PDB entry 4X6A | X-ray diffraction, 3.96 A resolution | chains A and B of the 12 polymer chains in the assembly

Chain A:
Name: DNA-directed RNA polymerase II subunit RPB1
Organism: Saccharomyces cerevisiae (strain ATCC 204508 / S288c)
Notes: EC 2.7.7.6
UniProt: P04050 (RPB1_YEAST); numbering as in UniProt (aligned over 1-1733)
Sequence (1733 residues; each row starts with the number of its first residue):
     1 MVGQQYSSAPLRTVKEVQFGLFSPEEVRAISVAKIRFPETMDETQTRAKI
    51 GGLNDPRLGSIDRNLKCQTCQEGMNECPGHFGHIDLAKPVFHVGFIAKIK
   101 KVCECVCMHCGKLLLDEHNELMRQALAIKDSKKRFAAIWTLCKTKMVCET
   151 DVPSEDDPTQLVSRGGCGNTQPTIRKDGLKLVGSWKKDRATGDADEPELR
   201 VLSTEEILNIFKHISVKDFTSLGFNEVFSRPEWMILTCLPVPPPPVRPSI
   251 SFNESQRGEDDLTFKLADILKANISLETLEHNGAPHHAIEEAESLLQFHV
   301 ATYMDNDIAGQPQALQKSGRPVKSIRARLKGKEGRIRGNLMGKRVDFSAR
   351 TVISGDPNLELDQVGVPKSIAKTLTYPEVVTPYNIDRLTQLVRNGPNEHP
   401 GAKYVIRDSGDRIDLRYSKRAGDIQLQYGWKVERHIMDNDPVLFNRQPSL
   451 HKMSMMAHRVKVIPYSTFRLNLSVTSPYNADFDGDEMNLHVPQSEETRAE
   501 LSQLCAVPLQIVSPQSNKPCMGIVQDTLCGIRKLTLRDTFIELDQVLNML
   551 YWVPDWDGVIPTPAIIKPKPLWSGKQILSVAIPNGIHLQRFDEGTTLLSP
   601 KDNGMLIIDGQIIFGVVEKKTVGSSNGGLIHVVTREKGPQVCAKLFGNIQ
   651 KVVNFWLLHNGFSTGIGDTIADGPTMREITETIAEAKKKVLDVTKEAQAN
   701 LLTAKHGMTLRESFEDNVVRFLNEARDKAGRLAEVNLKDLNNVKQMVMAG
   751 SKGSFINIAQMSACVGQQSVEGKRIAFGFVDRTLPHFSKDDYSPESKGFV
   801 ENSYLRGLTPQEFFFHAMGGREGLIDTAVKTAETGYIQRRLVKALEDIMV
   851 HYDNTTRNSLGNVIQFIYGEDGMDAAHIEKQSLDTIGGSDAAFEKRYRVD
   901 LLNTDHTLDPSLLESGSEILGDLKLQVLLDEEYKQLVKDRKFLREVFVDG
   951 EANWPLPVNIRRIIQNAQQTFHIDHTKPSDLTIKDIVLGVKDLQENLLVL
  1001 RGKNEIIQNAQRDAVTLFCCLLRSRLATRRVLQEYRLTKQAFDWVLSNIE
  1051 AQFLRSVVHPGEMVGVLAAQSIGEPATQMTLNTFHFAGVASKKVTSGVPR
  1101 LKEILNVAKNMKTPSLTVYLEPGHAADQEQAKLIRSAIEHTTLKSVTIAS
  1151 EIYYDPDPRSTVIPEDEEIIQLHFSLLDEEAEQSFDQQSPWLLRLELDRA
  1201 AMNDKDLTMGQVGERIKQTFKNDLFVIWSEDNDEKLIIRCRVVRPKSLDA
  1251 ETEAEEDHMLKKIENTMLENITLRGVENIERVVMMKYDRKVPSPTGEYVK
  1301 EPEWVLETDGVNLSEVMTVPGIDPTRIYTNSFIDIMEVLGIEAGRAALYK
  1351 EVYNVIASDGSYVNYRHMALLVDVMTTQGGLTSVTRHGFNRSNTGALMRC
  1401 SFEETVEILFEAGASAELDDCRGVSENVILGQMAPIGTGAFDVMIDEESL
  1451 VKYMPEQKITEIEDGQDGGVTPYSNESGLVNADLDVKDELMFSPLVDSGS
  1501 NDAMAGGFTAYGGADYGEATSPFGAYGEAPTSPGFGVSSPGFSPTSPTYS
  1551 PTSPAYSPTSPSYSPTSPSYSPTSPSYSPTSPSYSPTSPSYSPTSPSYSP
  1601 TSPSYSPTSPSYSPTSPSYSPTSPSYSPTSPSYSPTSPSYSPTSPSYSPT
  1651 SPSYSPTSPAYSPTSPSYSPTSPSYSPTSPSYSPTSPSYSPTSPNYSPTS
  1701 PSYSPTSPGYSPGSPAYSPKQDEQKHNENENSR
Disordered / not traced: 1-2, 155-160, 187-198, 1082-1091, 1177-1186, 1244-1253, 1446-1733
Swiss-Prot annotation at these positions:
  - region: Pro248 to Asp260 (Lid loop), Asn306 to Lys323 (Rudder loop), Pro810 to Glu822 (Bridging helix)
  - binding site (Zn(2+)): Cys67, Cys70, Cys77, His80, Cys107, Cys110, Cys148, Cys167
  - binding site (Mg(2+)): Asp481, Asp483, Asp485
  - modified residue: Thr1471 (Phosphothreonine)
  - cross-link (Glycyl lysine isopeptide (Lys-Gly)): Lys695 (interchain with G-Cter in ubiquitin), Lys1246 (interchain with G-Cter in ubiquitin), Lys1350 (interchain with G-Cter in ubiquitin)
Bound ions: Zn2+ site 1: Cys70, Cys77, His80; Zn2+ site 2: Cys110, Cys148, Cys167

Chain B:
Name: DNA-directed RNA polymerase II subunit RPB2
Organism: Saccharomyces cerevisiae (strain ATCC 204508 / S288c)
Notes: EC 2.7.7.6
UniProt: P08518 (RPB2_YEAST); numbering as in UniProt (aligned over 1-1224)
Sequence (1224 residues; each row starts with the number of its first residue):
     1 MSDLANSEKYYDEDPYGFEDESAPITAEDSWAVISAFFREKGLVSQQLDS
    51 FNQFVDYTLQDIICEDSTLILEQLAQHTTESDNISRKYEISFGKIYVTKP
   101 MVNESDGVTHALYPQEARLRNLTYSSGLFVDVKKRTYEAIDVPGRELKYE
   151 LIAEESEDDSESGKVFIGRLPIMLRSKNCYLSEATESDLYKLKECPFDMG
   201 GYFIINGSEKVLIAQERSAGNIVQVFKKAAPSPISHVAEIRSALEKGSRF
   251 ISTLQVKLYGREGSSARTIKATLPYIKQDIPIVIIFRALGIIPDGEILEH
   301 ICYDVNDWQMLEMLKPCVEDGFVIQDRETALDFIGRRGTALGIKKEKRIQ
   351 YAKDILQKEFLPHITQLEGFESRKAFFLGYMINRLLLCALDRKDQDDRDH
   401 FGKKRLDLAGPLLAQLFKTLFKKLTKDIFRYMQRTVEEAHDFNMKLAINA
   451 KTITSGLKYALATGNWGEQKKAMSSRAGVSQVLNRYTYSSTLSHLRRTNT
   501 PIGRDGKLAKPRQLHNTHWGLVCPAETPEGQACGLVKNLSLMSCISVGTD
   551 PMPIITFLSEWGMEPLEDYVPHQSPDATRVFVNGVWHGVHRNPARLMETL
   601 RTLRRKGDINPEVSMIRDIREKELKIFTDAGRVYRPLFIVEDDESLGHKE
   651 LKVRKGHIAKLMATEYQDIEGGFEDVEEYTWSSLLNEGLVEYIDAEEEES
   701 ILIAMQPEDLEPAEANEENDLDVDPAKRIRVSHHATTFTHCEIHPSMILG
   751 VAASIIPFPDHNQSPRNTYQSAMGKQAMGVFLTNYNVRMDTMANILYYPQ
   801 KPLGTTRAMEYLKFRELPAGQNAIVAIACYSGYNQEDSMIMNQSSIDRGL
   851 FRSLFFRSYMDQEKKYGMSITETFEKPQRTNTLRMKHGTYDKLDDDGLIA
   901 PGVRVSGEDVIIGKTTPISPDEEELGQRTAYHSKRDASTPLRSTENGIVD
   951 QVLVTTNQDGLKFVKVRVRTTKIPQIGDKFASRHGQKGTIGITYRREDMP
  1001 FTAEGIVPDLIINPHAIPSRMTVAHLIECLLSKVAALSGNEGDASPFTDI
  1051 TVEGISKLLREHGYQSRGFEVMYNGHTGKKLMAQIFFGPTYYQRLRHMVD
  1101 DKIHARARGPMQVLTRQPVEGRSRDGGLRFGEMERDCMIAHGAASFLKER
  1151 LMEASDAFRVHICGICGLMTVIAKLNHNQFECKGCDNKIDIYQIHIPYAA
  1201 KLLFQELMAMNITPRLYTDRSRDF
Disordered / not traced: 1-19, 71-89, 135-163, 336-344, 438-445, 503-508, 669-677, 716-721, 920-932, 1223-1224
Bound ions: Zn2+: Cys1163, Cys1166, Cys1182

Interface between chain A and chain B:
Residue-residue contacts (402; chain A residue first):
  Gln4(A) - Phe1158(B)
  Gln4(A) - Arg1159(B)  hydrogen bond
  Gln5(A) - Arg1159(B)  hydrogen bond (backbone-side chain)
  Gln5(A) - Leu1175(B)
  Tyr6(A) - Leu1175(B)
  Ser7(A) - Gln1193(B)  hydrogen bond
  Ser8(A) - Asn1178(B)  hydrogen bond
  Ser8(A) - Phe1180(B)
  Ala9(A) - Gln1193(B)
  Pro10(A) - Ile1191(B)
  Pro10(A) - Tyr1192(B)
  Pro10(A) - Gln1193(B)  hydrogen bond (backbone-backbone)
  Leu11(A) - Gln1193(B)
  Arg12(A) - Tyr1192(B)
  Arg12(A) - Gln1193(B)  hydrogen bond (backbone-backbone)
  Arg12(A) - Ile1194(B)
  Arg12(A) - Thr1218(B)
  Thr13(A) - Thr1218(B)
  Val14(A) - Tyr1217(B)
  Lys15(A) - Tyr1217(B)  hydrogen bond (backbone-backbone)
  Lys15(A) - Thr1218(B)
  Lys15(A) - Asp1219(B)
  Lys15(A) - Arg1220(B)
  Glu16(A) - Tyr1217(B)  hydrogen bond (backbone-backbone)
  Glu16(A) - Asp1219(B)
  Glu16(A) - Ser1221(B)
  Glu16(A) - Arg1222(B)  hydrogen bond (side chain-backbone)
  Val17(A) - Arg1215(B)
  Val17(A) - Leu1216(B)  hydrophobic
  Gln18(A) - Thr1213(B)
  Gln18(A) - Arg1215(B)  hydrogen bond (backbone-backbone)
  Phe19(A) - Thr1213(B)
  Gly20(A) - Ile1212(B)
  Gly20(A) - Thr1213(B)  hydrogen bond (backbone-side chain)
  Leu21(A) - Asn1211(B)
  Leu21(A) - Thr1213(B)
  Phe22(A) - Met1208(B)
  Phe22(A) - Asn1211(B)
  Phe22(A) - Ile1212(B)
  Glu26(A) - Arg1215(B)  salt bridge
  Ala29(A) - Lys1183(B)
  Ile30(A) - Thr1170(B)
  Ile30(A) - Lys1183(B)  hydrogen bond (backbone-side chain)
  Ser31(A) - Lys1183(B)
  Arg47(A) - Ser919(B)
  Thr69(A) - Lys1174(B)
  Cys70(A) - Ala1173(B)  hydrogen bond (side chain-backbone)
  Gln71(A) - Leu1175(B)
  Gln71(A) - Asn1176(B)
  Gln71(A) - His1177(B)
  Glu76(A) - Arg1159(B)  salt bridge
  Glu76(A) - Ala1173(B)
  Glu76(A) - Leu1175(B)
  Gly79(A) - Gln1205(B)  hydrogen bond (backbone-side chain)
  Phe81(A) - Gln1205(B)
  Phe81(A) - Met1208(B)  hydrophobic
  Phe81(A) - Ala1209(B)
  His92(A) - Met1210(B)  hydrogen bond (side chain-backbone)
  His92(A) - Asn1211(B)
  Phe228(A) - Arg1215(B)
  Trp233(A) - Asn1211(B)
  Leu236(A) - Asn1211(B)
  Cys238(A) - Asn1211(B)
  Leu239(A) - Ala1209(B)
  Pro240(A) - Met1208(B)
  Pro240(A) - Ala1209(B)
  Pro240(A) - Asn1211(B)
  Pro242(A) - Ala1209(B)  hydrophobic
  Pro245(A) - Leu1114(B)
  Pro245(A) - Tyr1198(B)
  Pro245(A) - Lys1201(B)
  Pro245(A) - Leu1202(B)
  Val246(A) - Leu1114(B)
  Val246(A) - Gln1205(B)
  Glu254(A) - Arg884(B)  salt bridge
  Glu254(A) - Ile918(B)
  Glu254(A) - Arg935(B)
  Ser255(A) - Ile918(B)
  Tyr303(A) - Ala1209(B)
  Met304(A) - Met1210(B)  hydrophobic
  Arg320(A) - Gln469(B)
  Arg320(A) - Lys470(B)
  Arg320(A) - Lys471(B)
  Ile325(A) - Glu1206(B)
  Ile325(A) - Met1210(B)  hydrophobic
  Arg328(A) - Glu1206(B)  salt bridge
  Leu329(A) - Leu1203(B)  hydrophobic
  Leu329(A) - Glu1206(B)
  Leu329(A) - Leu1207(B)  hydrophobic
  Leu329(A) - Met1210(B)  hydrophobic
  Arg335(A) - Leu1202(B)
  Arg335(A) - Glu1206(B)  salt bridge
  Ile336(A) - Leu1203(B)  hydrophobic
  Arg337(A) - Arg1129(B)
  Arg337(A) - Glu1132(B)  salt bridge
  Gly338(A) - Arg1129(B)  hydrogen bond (backbone-side chain)
  Asn339(A) - Thr1115(B)  hydrogen bond
  Asn339(A) - Gln1117(B)  hydrogen bond (backbone-side chain)
  Asn339(A) - Asp1156(B)
  Asn339(A) - Ala1199(B)
  Leu340(A) - Ala1199(B)  hydrophobic
  Leu340(A) - Ala1200(B)
  Leu340(A) - Leu1203(B)  hydrophobic
  Met341(A) - Glu1132(B)
  Met341(A) - Arg1135(B)
  Gly342(A) - Arg1129(B)  hydrogen bond (backbone-side chain)
  Gly342(A) - Phe1130(B)
  Gly342(A) - Glu1132(B)
  Lys343(A) - Gln1117(B)
  Lys343(A) - Arg1129(B)
  Lys343(A) - Phe1130(B)  hydrogen bond (backbone-backbone)
  Lys343(A) - Leu1151(B)  hydrogen bond (side chain-backbone)
  Lys343(A) - Ser1155(B)
  Lys343(A) - Asp1156(B)  salt bridge
  Lys343(A) - Pro1197(B)
  Arg344(A) - Gln1117(B)
  Arg344(A) - Pro1118(B)
  Arg344(A) - Val1119(B)
  Arg344(A) - Glu1120(B)
  Arg344(A) - Gly1127(B)
  Arg344(A) - Leu1128(B)
  Arg344(A) - Arg1129(B)
  Arg344(A) - Ser1155(B)
  Val345(A) - Pro1118(B)
  Val345(A) - Gly1127(B)
  Val345(A) - Leu1128(B)  hydrogen bond (backbone-backbone)
  Val345(A) - Phe1130(B)  hydrophobic
  Val345(A) - Arg1150(B)
  Asp346(A) - Arg1106(B)  salt bridge
  Asp346(A) - Arg1108(B)
  Asp346(A) - Met1111(B)
  Asp346(A) - Pro1118(B)
  Asp346(A) - Arg1150(B)  hydrogen bond (backbone-side chain)
  Asp346(A) - Ala1154(B)
  Asp346(A) - Ser1155(B)
  Phe347(A) - Arg1106(B)
  Phe347(A) - Ala1107(B)  hydrophobic
  Phe347(A) - Arg1108(B)
  Phe347(A) - Arg1150(B)  hydrogen bond (backbone-side chain)
  Ser348(A) - Ala1105(B)
  Ser348(A) - Arg1106(B)  hydrogen bond (backbone-backbone)
  Ser348(A) - Leu1128(B)
  Ala349(A) - His1104(B)
  Ala349(A) - Ala1105(B)  hydrophobic
  Ala349(A) - Leu1128(B)
  Arg350(A) - Ile1103(B)
  Arg350(A) - His1104(B)  hydrogen bond (backbone-backbone)
  Arg350(A) - Leu1128(B)
  Thr351(A) - Ile1103(B)
  Val352(A) - Gly977(B)
  Val352(A) - Val1099(B)  hydrophobic
  Gly355(A) - Tyr833(B)
  Asp356(A) - Tyr833(B)  hydrogen bond
  Pro357(A) - Ser831(B)
  Pro357(A) - Gly832(B)
  Pro357(A) - Tyr833(B)
  Asn358(A) - Tyr833(B)  hydrogen bond
  Ile370(A) - Ile1103(B)  hydrophobic
  Ile370(A) - Ala1105(B)  hydrophobic
  Thr373(A) - Ala1105(B)
  Thr373(A) - Ala1107(B)
  Leu374(A) - Arg1106(B)
  Leu374(A) - Ala1107(B)  hydrophobic
  Arg412(A) - Arg1108(B)
  Leu443(A) - Met1138(B)  hydrophobic
  Leu443(A) - Phe1146(B)  hydrophobic
  Asn445(A) - Glu1134(B)
  Gln447(A) - Arg1129(B)
  Gln447(A) - Glu1134(B)  hydrogen bond
  Ser449(A) - Met1133(B)
  Ser449(A) - Glu1134(B)  hydrogen bond
  Ser449(A) - Cys1137(B)  hydrogen bond (backbone-side chain)
  His451(A) - Cys1137(B)  hydrogen bond (backbone-side chain)
  Lys452(A) - Ala1140(B)  hydrogen bond (side chain-backbone)
  Lys452(A) - His1141(B)
  Met455(A) - Phe1130(B)  hydrophobic
  Met455(A) - Glu1134(B)
  Met455(A) - Cys1137(B)  hydrophobic
  Met455(A) - Met1138(B)  hydrophobic
  Met455(A) - His1141(B)  hydrogen bond (backbone-side chain)
  Tyr465(A) - Ile976(B)  hydrophobic
  Ser466(A) - Gln975(B)  hydrogen bond
  Ser466(A) - Val1099(B)
  Ser466(A) - Asp1100(B)  hydrogen bond
  Ser466(A) - Ile1103(B)
  Thr467(A) - Ile976(B)
  Thr467(A) - Gly977(B)
  Arg469(A) - Ile976(B)
  Arg469(A) - Gly991(B)  hydrogen bond (side chain-backbone)
  Leu472(A) - Gln835(B)
  Thr475(A) - Glu836(B)
  Asp481(A) - Glu836(B)
  Phe482(A) - Gln835(B)
  Phe482(A) - Glu836(B)  hydrogen bond (backbone-backbone)
  Phe482(A) - Asp837(B)
  Phe482(A) - Ser838(B)
  Phe482(A) - Thr989(B)
  Asp483(A) - Asp837(B)
  Asp483(A) - Lys979(B)
  Asp483(A) - Lys987(B)
  Asp483(A) - Thr989(B)
  Gly484(A) - Thr989(B)
  Glu486(A) - Lys1102(B)
  Asn488(A) - Leu1128(B)
  His490(A) - Phe1130(B)
  His490(A) - Arg1150(B)  hydrogen bond
  Val491(A) - Arg1150(B)  hydrogen bond (backbone-side chain)
  Pro492(A) - Glu1149(B)
  Gln493(A) - Glu1149(B)  hydrogen bond (backbone-side chain)
  Ser494(A) - Glu1149(B)  hydrogen bond (backbone-side chain)
  Glu496(A) - Ser1145(B)
  Thr497(A) - Phe1146(B)
  Thr497(A) - Glu1149(B)  hydrogen bond
  Glu500(A) - Ala1143(B)
  Glu500(A) - Ala1144(B)  hydrogen bond (side chain-backbone)
  Glu500(A) - Ser1145(B)  hydrogen bond (side chain-backbone)
  Glu500(A) - Phe1146(B)  hydrogen bond (side chain-backbone)
  Leu501(A) - Phe1146(B)  hydrophobic
  Leu504(A) - Gly1142(B)
  Cys505(A) - His1141(B)
  Gln510(A) - His1141(B)
  Val524(A) - Gln835(B)
  Gln525(A) - Gln835(B)
  Gln525(A) - Glu836(B)  hydrogen bond (side chain-backbone)
  Gln525(A) - His1015(B)
  Asp526(A) - Cys829(B)  hydrogen bond
  Asp526(A) - Gly832(B)
  Asp526(A) - Asn834(B)
  Asp526(A) - Gln835(B)  hydrogen bond (backbone-side chain)
  Asp526(A) - Asn1013(B)  hydrogen bond
  Asp526(A) - His1015(B)
  Thr527(A) - Gln835(B)
  Cys529(A) - His1015(B)
  Gln545(A) - Lys1079(B)
  Leu658(A) - Tyr830(B)
  Leu658(A) - Ser831(B)
  Leu658(A) - Asn1074(B)  hydrogen bond (backbone-side chain)
  Leu658(A) - Leu1081(B)
  His659(A) - Asn1074(B)  hydrogen bond
  His659(A) - Thr1077(B)
  His659(A) - Leu1081(B)
  Asn660(A) - Leu1081(B)
  Asn660(A) - Met1082(B)  hydrogen bond (backbone-backbone)
  Asn660(A) - Ala1083(B)  hydrogen bond (backbone-backbone)
  Gly661(A) - Leu1081(B)
  Gly661(A) - Ala1083(B)
  Phe662(A) - Ile827(B)
  Phe662(A) - Ala828(B)
  Phe662(A) - Cys829(B)  hydrogen bond (backbone-backbone)
  Phe662(A) - Pro1014(B)  hydrophobic
  Phe662(A) - Ala1083(B)
  Ser663(A) - Ile827(B)  hydrogen bond (side chain-backbone)
  Ser663(A) - Gln1084(B)
  Ser663(A) - Ile1085(B)
  Ser663(A) - Phe1086(B)  hydrogen bond (side chain-backbone)
  Thr664(A) - Ile827(B)
  Thr664(A) - Pro1014(B)
  Thr664(A) - Ile1017(B)
  Thr664(A) - Leu1026(B)
  Thr664(A) - Phe1086(B)
  Gly665(A) - Leu1026(B)
  Gly665(A) - Phe1069(B)
  Gly665(A) - Phe1086(B)
  Ile666(A) - Val1023(B)  hydrophobic
  Ile666(A) - Leu1026(B)  hydrophobic
  Ile666(A) - Leu1030(B)  hydrophobic
  Ile666(A) - Phe1086(B)
  Asp668(A) - Phe1069(B)
  Ile670(A) - Val1052(B)  hydrophobic
  Ile670(A) - Glu1053(B)
  Ile670(A) - Arg1067(B)
  Met746(A) - His1015(B)
  Met746(A) - Pro1018(B)  hydrophobic
  Ser751(A) - His1015(B)  hydrogen bond
  Lys752(A) - His1015(B)
  Lys752(A) - Ser1019(B)
  Asn757(A) - Pro1018(B)
  Asn757(A) - Ser1019(B)
  Asn757(A) - Met1021(B)
  Gln760(A) - Met1021(B)
  Met761(A) - Pro1018(B)
  Met761(A) - Val1023(B)  hydrophobic
  Glu771(A) - Lys510(B)  salt bridge
  Glu771(A) - Gln513(B)
  Ile775(A) - Asn516(B)
  Gly778(A) - Asp397(B)
  Gly778(A) - His515(B)
  Gly778(A) - Asn516(B)
  Phe779(A) - Asn516(B)
  Phe779(A) - Thr517(B)
  Phe779(A) - Glu698(B)
  Phe779(A) - Glu699(B)
  Val780(A) - Glu699(B)  hydrogen bond (backbone-side chain)
  Arg782(A) - Glu698(B)  hydrogen bond (side chain-backbone)
  Arg782(A) - Glu699(B)  hydrogen bond (side chain-backbone)
  Arg782(A) - Ile701(B)  hydrogen bond (side chain-backbone)
  Arg782(A) - Leu702(B)
  Thr783(A) - Asn516(B)
  Pro785(A) - Glu698(B)
  Pro785(A) - Ile701(B)  hydrophobic
  Pro785(A) - Leu702(B)
  Pro785(A) - Ile703(B)  hydrogen bond (backbone-backbone)
  His786(A) - Trp519(B)  hydrogen bond
  His786(A) - Ile703(B)  hydrogen bond (side chain-backbone)
  His786(A) - Met705(B)
  His786(A) - Glu742(B)
  Phe787(A) - Leu702(B)
  Lys789(A) - Arg620(B)
  Glu795(A) - Val731(B)
  Glu801(A) - Ile729(B)
  Asn802(A) - Arg728(B)
  Asn802(A) - Ile729(B)  hydrogen bond (side chain-backbone)
  Tyr804(A) - His761(B)
  Tyr804(A) - Asn762(B)
  Tyr804(A) - Gln763(B)
  Tyr804(A) - Met1021(B)  hydrophobic
  Tyr804(A) - Val1023(B)
  Leu805(A) - His761(B)  hydrogen bond (backbone-side chain)
  Leu805(A) - Val1052(B)  hydrophobic
  Arg806(A) - Ala726(B)
  Arg806(A) - Arg728(B)
  Arg806(A) - His761(B)  hydrogen bond (backbone-side chain)
  Gly807(A) - Arg728(B)
  Gly807(A) - His761(B)
  Leu808(A) - Arg728(B)  hydrogen bond (backbone-side chain)
  Leu808(A) - Asp760(B)
  Leu808(A) - Phe1047(B)
  Thr809(A) - Arg730(B)
  Thr809(A) - Phe1047(B)
  Pro810(A) - Trp519(B)  hydrophobic
  Pro810(A) - Met705(B)  hydrophobic
  Pro810(A) - Pro745(B)  hydrophobic
  Pro810(A) - Phe1047(B)
  Phe813(A) - Ile748(B)  hydrophobic
  Phe813(A) - Leu749(B)  hydrophobic
  Phe813(A) - Pro759(B)
  Phe813(A) - Asn767(B)
  Phe814(A) - Leu514(B)  hydrophobic
  Phe814(A) - His515(B)
  Phe814(A) - Asn516(B)
  Phe814(A) - Trp519(B)
  His816(A) - Ser764(B)  hydrogen bond (side chain-backbone)
  Ala817(A) - Leu514(B)  hydrophobic
  Ala817(A) - Pro524(B)  hydrophobic
  Ala817(A) - Ser764(B)
  Met818(A) - Leu514(B)
  Met818(A) - Asn516(B)
  Arg821(A) - Arg512(B)  hydrogen bond (side chain-backbone)
  Arg821(A) - Leu514(B)
  Arg821(A) - Pro524(B)  hydrogen bond (side chain-backbone)
  Arg821(A) - Gly534(B)
  Glu822(A) - Gln513(B)
  Leu824(A) - Thr768(B)
  Leu824(A) - Tyr769(B)
  Ile825(A) - Arg512(B)
  Ile825(A) - Cys533(B)
  Ala828(A) - Gly530(B)
  Gln838(A) - Met1133(B)
  Arg839(A) - Glu1132(B)  salt bridge
  Val842(A) - Asp1136(B)
  Lys843(A) - Glu1132(B)  salt bridge
  Lys843(A) - Arg1135(B)
  Glu846(A) - Arg1135(B)  salt bridge
  Met1063(A) - Ile1139(B)
  Val1066(A) - Asp1136(B)
  Gln1070(A) - Asp1136(B)
  Gln1070(A) - Cys1137(B)
  Gln1070(A) - Ala1140(B)
  Lys1144(A) - Glu262(B)  salt bridge
  Asn1265(A) - Gly263(B)  hydrogen bond (side chain-backbone)
  Asn1265(A) - Ser265(B)
  Glu1269(A) - Glu262(B)
  Glu1269(A) - Gly263(B)
  Leu1409(A) - Leu1207(B)  hydrophobic
  Phe1410(A) - Ile1212(B)  hydrophobic
  Leu1418(A) - Arg1222(B)
  Asp1420(A) - Arg1220(B)
  Cys1421(A) - Arg1220(B)  hydrogen bond (backbone-side chain)
  Arg1422(A) - Arg1220(B)
  Val1424(A) - Ile1139(B)  hydrophobic
  Ser1425(A) - Arg1135(B)
  Val1428(A) - Leu1147(B)  hydrophobic
  Val1428(A) - Leu1151(B)  hydrophobic
  Ile1429(A) - Pro1197(B)
  Ile1429(A) - Ala1200(B)
  Leu1430(A) - His1195(B)
  Leu1430(A) - Ile1196(B)
  Leu1430(A) - Pro1197(B)
  Leu1430(A) - Phe1204(B)  hydrophobic
  Gly1431(A) - Lys1148(B)
  Gly1431(A) - Met1152(B)
  Gly1431(A) - Pro1197(B)
  Gln1432(A) - Lys1148(B)
  Met1433(A) - Lys1148(B)
  Ala1434(A) - Ala1144(B)
  Ile1436(A) - Ile1139(B)  hydrophobic
  Ile1436(A) - Gly1142(B)
  Ile1436(A) - Ala1144(B)  hydrophobic
  Gly1437(A) - Gly1142(B)
  Thr1438(A) - Gly1142(B)  hydrogen bond (backbone-backbone)
  Thr1438(A) - Ala1144(B)
  Gly1439(A) - Ala1144(B)
Also at the interface, not in a pair above, chain A (218 interface residues in all): Arg63, Gln68, Met74, Asn75, Pro78, His80, Pro243, Pro248, Ile250, Pro321, Arg326, Ser354, Thr375, Glu433, Met453, Asn654, Leu657, Gly667, Asn742, Val743, Gly753, Val770, Ala776, Asp781, Leu784, Ser788, Gln811, Gly820, Gly1413
Also at the interface, not in a pair above, chain B (209 interface residues in all): Asp394, His400, His518, Cys523, Thr527, Lys537, Ala695, Ser700, Pro725, Lys727, Pro765, Gly988, Ile990, Ile992, Arg1020, Ile1027, His1076, Lys1080, Gly1109, Val1113, Arg1116, Gly1121, Gly1131, Val1160, His1161, Cys1166, Leu1168, Met1169, Val1171, Ile1172, Gly1184, Pro1214

Overview:
218 residues of chain A and 209 residues of chain B are in contact, with 75 hydrogen bonds and 13 salt
bridges. Polar pairs include Glu26(A)-Arg1215(B), Glu76(A)-Arg1159(B) and Glu254(A)-Arg884(B). From UniProt: 8
Zn2+-binding residues and 3 Mg2+-binding residues on chain A.
Here chain A is DNA-directed RNA polymerase II subunit RPB1 and chain B is DNA-directed RNA polymerase II
subunit RPB2, both from Saccharomyces cerevisiae (strain ATCC 204508 / S288c). Entry 4X6A (Crystal structure
of yeast RNA polymerase II encountering oxidative Cyclopurine DNA lesions) was determined by X-ray diffraction
(same publication as 4X67).
